PDB entry 2ZZD | X-ray diffraction, 1.78 A resolution | chains D and G of the 12 polymer chains in the assembly

Chain D (and G):
Molecule: Thiocyanate hydrolase subunit alpha
Organism: Thiobacillus thioparus
Notes: EC 3.5.5.8; chain G of this document is another copy of the same molecule, construct and numbering; everything in this record applies to it too
UniProtKB: O66187 (SCNA_THITI); numbering as in UniProt (aligned over 1-126)
Amino-acid sequence (126 residues; row label = number of the first residue in the row):
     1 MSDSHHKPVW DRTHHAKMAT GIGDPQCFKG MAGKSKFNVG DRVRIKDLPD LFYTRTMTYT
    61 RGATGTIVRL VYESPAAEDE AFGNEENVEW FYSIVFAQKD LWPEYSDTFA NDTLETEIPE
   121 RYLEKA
Unresolved in the structure: 1-6

How chain D and chain G interact:
Contacting residue pairs (6):
  Lys-7(D) / Glu-86(G)  salt bridge
  Pro-8(D) / Pro-8(G)  hydrophobic
  Pro-8(D) / Val-9(G)
  Pro-8(D) / Trp-10(G)  hydrophobic
  Val-9(D) / Pro-8(G)
  Trp-10(D) / Pro-8(G)  hydrophobic
Also at the interface, not in a pair above, chain D (5 interface residues in all): Asp-11
Also at the interface, not in a pair above, chain G (5 interface residues in all): Lys-7

In short:
Chain D and chain G each contribute 5 residues to their interface; the contacts include 1 salt bridge. The
salt-bridged pair is Lys-7(D)/Glu-86(G).
Both chains are Thiocyanate hydrolase subunit alpha (Thiobacillus thioparus). Entry 2ZZD (Recombinant
thiocyanate hydrolase, air-oxidized form of holo-enzyme) was determined by X-ray diffraction together with
2DXB and 2DXC from the same study.
